PDB entry 9NHK | electron microscopy, 4.10 A resolution (low resolution: residue-level contacts below are approximate; hydrogen-bond / salt-bridge calls are withheld) | chains H and B of the 8 polymer chains in the assembly

== Chain H ==
Protein: RUu-Base-4 pAb heavy chain
From: Macaca mulatta
Sequence (118 residues; numbered 1 to 118; the number before each row is that of its first residue; X marks 114 residues of unknown identity (built as UNK)):
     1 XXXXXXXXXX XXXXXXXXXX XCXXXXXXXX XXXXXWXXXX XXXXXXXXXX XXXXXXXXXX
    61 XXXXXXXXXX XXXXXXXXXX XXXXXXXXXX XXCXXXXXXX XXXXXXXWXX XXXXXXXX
Disulfides: Cys22-Cys93

== Chain B ==
Protein: BG505-CH505 Transmembrane protein gp41
From: Human immunodeficiency virus 1
Sequence (153 residues; row label = number of the first residue in the row):
   512 AVGIGAVFLG FLGAAGSTMG AASMTLTVQA RNLLSGIVQQ QSNLLRAPEC QQHLLKDTHW
   572 GIKQLQARVL AVEHYLRDQQ LLGIWGCSGK LICTTNVPWN STWSNKTLSE IWDNMTWLQW
   632 DKEISNYTQI IYGLLEESQN QQEKNETDNL TCD
Unresolved in the structure: 512-520, 540-567, 664
Disulfides: Cys598-Cys604
Covalent attachments: N-acetylglucosamine (NAG) linked to Asn611, Asn616, Asn637, Asn656

== How chain H and chain B interact ==
Interface residues of chain B (facing chain H), 6 residues: Gly531, Ser612, Thr618, Leu619, Ser620, Asp624

== Overview ==
No residue of chain H is in contact with chain B. N-acetylglucosamine is covalently linked to Asn611(B),
Asn616(B), Asn637(B) and Asn656(B).
Chain H is RUu-Base-4 pAb heavy chain (Macaca mulatta) and chain B is BG505-CH505 Transmembrane protein gp41
(Human immunodeficiency virus 1); the structure, BG505-CH505 Env glycoprotein in complex with NHP pAb Base-4
isolated from animal RUu18 at week 14, was determined by electron microscopy, deposited together with 9NHH,
9NHI, 9NHJ, 9NHL, 9NHM, 9NHN, 9NHO and 9NI9.
